PDB entry 7U0F | electron microscopy, 3.53 A resolution | chains E and F of the 10 polymer chains in the assembly

# Chain E (and F)
Protein: Protein Rev
Source organism: Human immunodeficiency virus 1
Notes: chain F of this document is another copy of the same molecule, construct and numbering; everything in this record applies to it too
UniProtKB: P04616 (REV_HV1B1); numbering as in UniProt (aligned over 1-116)
Amino-acid sequence (116 residues; row label = number of the first residue in the row):
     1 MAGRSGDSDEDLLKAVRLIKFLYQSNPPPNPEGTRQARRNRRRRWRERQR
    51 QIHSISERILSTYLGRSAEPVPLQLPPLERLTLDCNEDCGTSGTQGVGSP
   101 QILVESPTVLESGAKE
Unresolved in the structure: 1-10, 66-116

# Interface between chain E and chain F
Pairs across the interface (18):
  Asp11(E) - Phe21(F)
  Lys14(E) - Phe21(F)
  Ala15(E) - Phe21(F)
  Arg48(E) - Gln51(F)
  Gln51(E) - Glu47(F)
  Gln51(E) - Gln51(F)
  Ser54(E) - Arg44(F)  hydrogen bond (backbone-side chain)
  Ser54(E) - Glu47(F)
  Ile55(E) - Arg48(F)
  Glu57(E) - Arg44(F)  salt bridge
  Arg58(E) - Ser25(F)  hydrogen bond (side chain-backbone)
  Arg58(E) - Asn26(F)  hydrogen bond
  Arg58(E) - Arg44(F)
  Arg58(E) - Trp45(F)
  Arg58(E) - Arg48(F)
  Thr62(E) - Ser25(F)
  Tyr63(E) - Gln24(F)
  Tyr63(E) - Ser25(F)
Also at the interface, not in a pair above, chain E (14 interface residues in all): Leu18, Phe21, Ile52
Also at the interface, not in a pair above, chain F (13 interface residues in all): Arg17, Leu18, Pro27, Ile55

# Overview
Chain E and chain F form an interface of 14 and 13 residues respectively; the contacts include 3 hydrogen
bonds and 1 salt bridge. Among the polar pairs are Glu57(E)-Arg44(F), Ser54(E)-Arg44(F) and Arg58(E)-Ser25(F).
Chain E and chain F are both Protein Rev (Human immunodeficiency virus 1); the structure, HIV-1 Rev in complex
with tubulin, was determined by electron microscopy.
